6U8M - chains B and C of the 3 polymer chains in the assembly; structure by X-ray diffraction, 1.95 A resolution.

[Chain B]
Protein: Bromodomain-containing protein 4
Source organism: Homo sapiens
Reference sequence: O60885 (BRD4_HUMAN); residues 42-168 here = UniProt positions 42-168
Chain sequence (146 residues; numbered 36 to 181; the number before each row is that of its first residue):
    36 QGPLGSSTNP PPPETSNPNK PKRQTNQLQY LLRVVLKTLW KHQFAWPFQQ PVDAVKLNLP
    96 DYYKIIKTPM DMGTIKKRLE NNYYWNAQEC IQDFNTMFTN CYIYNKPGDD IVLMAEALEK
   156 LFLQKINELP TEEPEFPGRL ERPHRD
Not modelled in the structure: 36-57, 168-181
Sequence notes: expression tag (36-41, 169-181)
Curated features (UniProtKB/Swiss-Prot):
  - site: N140 (Acetylated histone binding)
  - cross-link: K99 (Glycyl lysine isopeptide (Lys-Gly) (interchain with G-Cter in SUMO2))
  - natural variant: D145 (D145G: Found in a patient with a neurodevelopmental syndrome; uncertain significance)
  - mutagenesis: N140 (N140A: Abolishes binding to acetylated histones)

[Chain C]
Protein: cyclic peptide 3.2_1
Chain sequence (18 residues; numbered 0 to 17; the number before each row is that of its first residue; numbering starts at 0):
     0 XWKKAILPGK ILKTLHIC
Covalent attachments: covalent link ACE_0-C17; amino group (NH2) linked to C17
Modified / non-standard residues: ACE (acetyl group) at position 0; K2 (N(6)-acetyllysine; ALY); K9 (N(6)-acetyllysine; ALY)

[Interface between chain B and chain C]
Contacting residue pairs (21; chain B residue first):
  W81(B) - K2(C)
  W81(B) - K3(C)
  W81(B) - A4(C)  hydrophobic
  W81(B) - L6(C)  hydrophobic
  W81(B) - K12(C)
  W81(B) - L14(C)  hydrophobic
  P82(B) - K2(C)
  P82(B) - L14(C)  hydrophobic
  F83(B) - K2(C)
  V87(B) - K2(C)
  L92(B) - ACE_0(C)
  L92(B) - W1(C)
  L92(B) - K2(C)
  L92(B) - C17(C)
  L94(B) - C17(C)  hydrophobic
  N140(B) - I16(C)
  D145(B) - L14(C)
  I146(B) - K2(C)
  I146(B) - L14(C)  hydrophobic
  I146(B) - I16(C)  hydrophobic
  M149(B) - L14(C)  hydrophobic
Interface residues without a listed pair, chain B (13 interface residues in all): Q78, N93, Y139
Interface residues without a listed pair, chain C (11 interface residues in all): T13
The authors on this interface:
  - specific contacts: N140(B)-K2(C) (water-mediated contact)
  - interface residues, chain B: N140(B)

[In short]
The interface between chain B and chain C involves 13 residues on one side and 11 on the other. The authors
report a water-mediated contact between N140(B) and K2(C). Covalently linked amino group: at C17(C). Curated
annotation (UniProt) lists one mutagenesis site on chain B. The paper reports the interface residue N140(B).
Here chain B is Bromodomain-containing protein 4 (Homo sapiens) and chain C is cyclic peptide 3.2_1. Entry
6U8M (BRD4-BD1 in complex with the cyclic peptide 3.2_1) was determined by X-ray diffraction together with
6U4A, 6U61, 6U6K, 6U6L, 6U71, 6U72 and 8 further entries from the same study.
